PDB entry 2ZDV | X-ray diffraction, 1.72 A resolution | chains L and H of the 3 polymer chains in the assembly

== Chain L ==
Molecule: Thrombin Light Chain
From: Homo sapiens
Notes: EC 3.4.21.5
UniProtKB: P00734 (THRB_HUMAN); residues 1-14 here correspond to UniProt positions 336-349 (UniProt number = residue number + 335)
Chain sequence (36 residues; each row starts with the number of its first residue; a row labelled like 14A-14N holds insertion residues (14A, then the next letters in order)):
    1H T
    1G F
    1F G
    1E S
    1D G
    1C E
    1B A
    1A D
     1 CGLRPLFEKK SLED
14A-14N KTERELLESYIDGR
Disordered / not traced: 1H, 1G, 1F, 1E, 1D, 14L-14N
Swiss-Prot annotation at these positions:
  - site: Arg14N (Cleavage)

== Chain H ==
Molecule: Thrombin Heavy Chain
From: Homo sapiens
Notes: EC 3.4.21.5
UniProtKB: P00734 (THRB_HUMAN); the construct lacks a stretch of the UniProt sequence and is renumbered around it, so the offset changes along the chain: 16-36 = UniProt 364-384; 37-60 = UniProt 386-409; 61-77 = UniProt 419-435; 78-97 = UniProt 437-456; 7 more segments
Chain sequence (259 residues; row label = number of the first residue in the row; note: 1 number in that range is skipped by the numbering (no residue carries it; nothing is unmodelled there); a row labelled like 60A-60I holds insertion residues (60A, then the next letters in order)):
    16 IVEGSDAEIG MSPWQVMLFR K
   36A S
    37 PQELLCGASL ISDRWVLTAA HCLL
60A-60I YPPWDKNFT
    61 ENDLLVRIGK HSRTRYE
   77A R
    78 NIEKISMLEK IYIHPRYNWR
   97A E
    98 NLDRDIALMK LKKPVAFSDY IHPVCLPDRE TA
129A-129C ASL
   130 LQAGYKGRVT GWGNLKETWT
149A-149E ANVGK
   150 GQPSVLQVVN LPIVERPVCK DSTRIRITDN MFCAG
  184A Y
   185 KP
186A-186D DEGK
   187 RGDACEGDSG GPFVMKSP
204A-204B FN
   205 NRWYQMGIVS WGE
   219 GCD
  221A R
   222 DGKYGFYTHV FRLKKWIQKV IDQFGE
Disordered / not traced: 148-149, 149A-149E, 150, 247
Swiss-Prot annotation at these positions:
  - region: Ala183 to Val200 (High affinity receptor-binding region which is also known as the TP508 peptide)
  - active site (Charge relay system): His57, Asp102, Ser195
  - glycosylation: Asn60G (N-linked (GlcNAc...) (complex) asparagine)
Disulfide bonds: Cys42-Cys58, Cys168-Cys182, Cys191-Cys220
Small-molecule neighbours: 37U (D-phenylalanyl-N-(3-fluorobenzyl)-L-prolinamide): His57, Tyr60A, Trp60D, Glu97A, Asn98, Leu99, Ile174, Asp189, Ala190, Cys191, Glu192, Ser195, Val213, Ser214, Trp215, Gly216, Glu217, Gly219, Cys220, Gly226, Phe227

== Chain L / chain H interface ==
Inter-chain disulfides: Cys1(L)-Cys122(H)
Pairs across the interface (65):
  Cys1(L) - Pro120(H)
  Cys1(L) - Val121(H)
  Cys1(L) - Cys122(H)  disulfide
  Cys1(L) - Arg206(H)  hydrogen bond (backbone-side chain)
  Asp1A(L) - His119(H)  salt bridge
  Asp1A(L) - Arg206(H)
  Ala1B(L) - Arg206(H)  hydrogen bond (backbone-side chain)
  Glu1C(L) - Ile47(H)
  Glu1C(L) - Ser48(H)
  Glu1C(L) - Asp49(H)
  Glu1C(L) - Phe114(H)
  Glu1C(L) - Pro120(H)
  Gly2(L) - Trp29(H)
  Gly2(L) - Pro120(H)  hydrogen bond (backbone-backbone)
  Gly2(L) - Cys122(H)
  Gly2(L) - Arg206(H)
  Gly2(L) - Trp207(H)  hydrogen bond (backbone-backbone)
  Leu3(L) - His119(H)  hydrogen bond (backbone-side chain)
  Leu3(L) - Asn205(H)
  Leu3(L) - Arg206(H)
  Arg4(L) - Gly25(H)
  Arg4(L) - Met26(H)  hydrogen bond (side chain-backbone)
  Arg4(L) - Pro28(H)
  Arg4(L) - Trp29(H)
  Arg4(L) - Arg137(H)
  Arg4(L) - Trp207(H)
  Pro5(L) - Ser115(H)
  Pro5(L) - Asp116(H)
  Pro5(L) - His119(H)
  Leu6(L) - Ile24(H)
  Leu6(L) - Asp116(H)
  Phe7(L) - Glu23(H)
  Phe7(L) - Ile24(H)
  Phe7(L) - Gly25(H)
  Phe7(L) - Met26(H)
  Glu8(L) - Lys202(H)  salt bridge
  Glu8(L) - Asn205(H)
  Glu8(L) - Trp207(H)  hydrogen bond
  Lys9(L) - His119(H)
  Asp14(L) - Glu23(H)
  Asp14(L) - Met26(H)
  Asp14(L) - Arg137(H)  salt bridge
  Asp14(L) - Trp207(H)
  Lys14A(L) - Glu23(H)  hydrogen bond (backbone-side chain)
  Thr14B(L) - Arg137(H)  hydrogen bond
  Thr14B(L) - Asn159(H)  hydrogen bond
  Glu14C(L) - Arg137(H)
  Glu14C(L) - Lys202(H)  salt bridge
  Glu14E(L) - Lys135(H)  salt bridge
  Glu14E(L) - Asn159(H)  hydrogen bond
  Glu14E(L) - Tyr184A(H)  hydrogen bond
  Leu14F(L) - Lys135(H)
  Leu14F(L) - Gly136(H)
  Leu14F(L) - Asn159(H)
  Leu14F(L) - Trp207(H)  hydrophobic
  Leu14G(L) - Pro204(H)  hydrophobic
  Ser14I(L) - Gly133(H)
  Ser14I(L) - Tyr134(H)
  Ser14I(L) - Lys135(H)  hydrogen bond (side chain-backbone)
  Tyr14J(L) - Tyr134(H)  hydrophobic
  Tyr14J(L) - Lys135(H)  hydrogen bond (side chain-backbone)
  Tyr14J(L) - Met201(H)
  Tyr14J(L) - Lys202(H)  hydrogen bond (side chain-backbone)
  Tyr14J(L) - Pro204(H)
  Ile14K(L) - Tyr134(H)
Also at the interface, not in a pair above, chain H (31 interface residues in all): Tyr117, Lys186D

== Summary ==
The interface between chain L and chain H involves 22 residues on one side and 31 on the other, with 1
disulfide bond, 15 hydrogen bonds and 5 salt bridges. Among the polar pairs are Asp1A(L)-His119(H),
Glu8(L)-Lys202(H) and Glu14E(L)-Lys135(H). Bound to chain H: compound 37U.
Here chain L is Thrombin Light Chain and chain H is Thrombin Heavy Chain, both from Homo sapiens. Entry 2ZDV
(Exploring Thrombin S1 pocket) was determined by X-ray diffraction.
